Entry 6O7I (electron microscopy, 3.20 A resolution); this record covers chains E and G of the 11 polymer chains in the assembly.

[Chain E]
Name: Csm4
From: Thermococcus onnurineus (strain NA1)
UniProt: B6YWC1 (B6YWC1_THEON); residue numbers follow UniProt; this construct covers 1-289
Amino-acid sequence (289 residues; each row starts with the number of its first residue):
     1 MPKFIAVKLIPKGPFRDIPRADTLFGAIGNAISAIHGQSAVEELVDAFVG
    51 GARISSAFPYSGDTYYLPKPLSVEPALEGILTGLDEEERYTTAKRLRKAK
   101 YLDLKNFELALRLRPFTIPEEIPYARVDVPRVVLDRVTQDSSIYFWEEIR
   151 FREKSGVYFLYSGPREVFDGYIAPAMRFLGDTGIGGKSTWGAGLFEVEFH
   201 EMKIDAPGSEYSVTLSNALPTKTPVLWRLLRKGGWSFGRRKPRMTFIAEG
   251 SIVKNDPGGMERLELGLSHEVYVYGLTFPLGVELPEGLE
Disordered / not traced: 1, 82-88, 288-289

[Chain G]
Molecule: 38-nt RNA strand
Sequence (38 nucleotides; row label = number of the first residue in the row):
     1 GUGGAAAGGCGGGCAGAGGCGGUUUGCGUAUUGGGCGC
Disordered / not traced: 27-38

[Interface between chain E and chain G]
Contacting residue pairs (56):
  Arg16(E) - G4(G)  salt bridge to the phosphate
  Thr23(E) - U2(G)  phosphate contact
  Thr23(E) - G3(G)  phosphate contact
  Gly26(E) - G1(G)  phosphate contact
  Gly26(E) - U2(G)  phosphate contact
  Ala27(E) - U2(G)  sugar contact
  Gly29(E) - G1(G)  sugar contact
  Asn30(E) - G1(G)  base contact
  Asn30(E) - U2(G)  hydrogen bond to the phosphate
  Ser33(E) - G1(G)  base contact
  Gln38(E) - G1(G)  base contact
  Val41(E) - G1(G)  base contact
  Pro130(E) - G9(G)  base contact
  Arg131(E) - G9(G)  salt bridge to the phosphate
  Val132(E) - A7(G)  hydrogen bond to the sugar
  Val132(E) - G8(G)  sugar contact
  Val132(E) - G9(G)  hydrogen bond to the phosphate
  Val133(E) - A7(G)  base contact
  Val133(E) - G8(G)  phosphate contact
  Leu134(E) - G8(G)  hydrogen bond to the phosphate
  Leu134(E) - C10(G)  sugar contact
  Arg136(E) - G8(G)  salt bridge to the phosphate
  Gln139(E) - G8(G)  hydrogen bond to the base
  Gln139(E) - G11(G)  sugar contact
  Ser141(E) - C10(G)  base contact
  Ile143(E) - G9(G)  base contact
  Tyr144(E) - A7(G)  stacking on the base
  Trp146(E) - A7(G)  base contact
  Leu179(E) - U2(G)  base contact
  Thr182(E) - U2(G)  base contact
  Gly183(E) - U2(G)  hydrogen bond to the base
  Ile184(E) - U2(G)  base contact
  Gly185(E) - U2(G)  hydrogen bond to the base
  Gly186(E) - G4(G)  hydrogen bond to the phosphate
  Gly186(E) - A5(G)  phosphate contact
  Lys187(E) - A5(G)  phosphate contact
  Lys187(E) - A6(G)  salt bridge to the phosphate
  Lys187(E) - A7(G)  base contact
  Ser188(E) - A5(G)  phosphate contact
  Thr189(E) - A6(G)  phosphate contact
  Lys232(E) - G3(G)  salt bridge to the phosphate
  Gly233(E) - G3(G)  hydrogen bond to the base
  Gly234(E) - G3(G)  phosphate contact
  Trp235(E) - U2(G)  sugar contact
  Trp235(E) - G3(G)  hydrogen bond to the base
  Trp235(E) - G4(G)  stacking on the base
  Ser236(E) - G1(G)  hydrogen bond to the sugar
  Ser236(E) - U2(G)  hydrogen bond to the phosphate
  Phe237(E) - G1(G)  sugar contact
  Gly238(E) - G4(G)  base contact
  Lys241(E) - U2(G)  salt bridge to the phosphate
  Lys241(E) - G3(G)  salt bridge to the phosphate
  Arg243(E) - G3(G)  hydrogen bond to the base
  His269(E) - G1(G)  stacking on the base
  Glu270(E) - G1(G)  hydrogen bond to the base
  Tyr272(E) - G1(G)  phosphate contact
Interface residues without a listed pair, chain E (46 interface residues in all): Phe25, Glu42, Trp190, Arg240, Val271

[In short]
The interface between chain E and chain G involves 46 residues on one side and 11 on the other, with 14
hydrogen bonds, 7 salt bridges and 3 aromatic stacking contacts. Polar contacts include Gln139(E)-G8(G),
Gly183(E)-U2(G) and Gly185(E)-U2(G).
Chain E is Csm4 (Thermococcus onnurineus (strain NA1)) and chain G is a 38-nt RNA strand; the structure,
Cryo-EM structure of Csm-crRNA-target RNA ternary bigger complex in complex with cA4 in type III-A CRISPR-Cas
..., was determined by electron microscopy together with 6O73, 6O74, 6O75, 6O78, 6O79, 6O7B and 3 further
entries from the same study.
